Entry 2Y5T (X-ray diffraction, 2.20 A resolution); this record covers chains E and G of the 5 polymer chains in the assembly.

[Chain E (and G)]
Protein: C1
Notes: fragment: c1-epitope; chain G of this document is another copy of the same molecule, construct and numbering; everything in this record applies to it too
Amino-acid sequence (34 residues; row label = number of the first residue in the row):
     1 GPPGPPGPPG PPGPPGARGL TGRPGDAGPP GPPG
Not modelled in the structure: 1-5, 32-34 (chain G: 1-3, 28-34)
Modified residues: P3, P6, P9, P12, P15, P24, P30, P33 (4-hydroxyproline; HYP)

[How chain E and chain G interact]
Contacting residue pairs (39; chain E residue first):
  P6(E) - G4(G)
  P6(E) - P5(G)
  G7(E) - P5(G)  hydrogen bond (backbone-backbone)
  G7(E) - G7(G)  hydrogen bond (backbone-backbone)
  P8(E) - G7(G)
  P9(E) - P8(G)
  G10(E) - P8(G)  hydrogen bond (backbone-backbone)
  G10(E) - G10(G)
  G10(E) - P11(G)
  P11(E) - G10(G)
  P12(E) - P11(G)
  G13(E) - P11(G)  hydrogen bond (backbone-backbone)
  G13(E) - P12(G)
  G13(E) - G13(G)
  G13(E) - P14(G)
  P14(E) - G13(G)
  P15(E) - P14(G)
  G16(E) - P14(G)  hydrogen bond (backbone-backbone)
  G16(E) - P15(G)
  G16(E) - G16(G)
  A17(E) - G16(G)
  R18(E) - A17(G)
  R18(E) - R18(G)  hydrogen bond (side chain-backbone)
  R18(E) - G19(G)
  R18(E) - L20(G)
  G19(E) - A17(G)  hydrogen bond (backbone-backbone)
  G19(E) - G19(G)
  L20(E) - G19(G)
  T21(E) - L20(G)
  G22(E) - L20(G)  hydrogen bond (backbone-backbone)
  G22(E) - G22(G)
  R23(E) - G22(G)
  P24(E) - R23(G)
  G25(E) - R23(G)  hydrogen bond (backbone-backbone)
  G25(E) - G25(G)
  A27(E) - G25(G)
  A27(E) - D26(G)
  G28(E) - D26(G)  hydrogen bond (backbone-backbone)
  G28(E) - A27(G)
Other interface residues (no listed pair), chain E (24 interface residues in all): D26, P29
Other interface residues (no listed pair), chain G (24 interface residues in all): P6, P9, T21, P24

[Overview]
Chain E and chain G each contribute 24 residues to their interface; the contacts include 10 hydrogen bonds.
Polar contacts include R18(E)-R18(G), G7(E)-P5(G) and G7(E)-G7(G).
Chain E and chain G are both C1; the structure, Crystal structure of the pathogenic autoantibody CIIC1 in
complex with the triple-helical C1 peptide, was determined by X-ray diffraction.
